PDB entry 8RTH | electron microscopy, 2.37 A resolution | chains D and J of the 12 polymer chains in the assembly

[Chain D (and J)]
Protein: methylcrotonoyl-CoA carboxylase
Organism: Trypanosoma brucei
Notes: EC 6.4.1.4; chain J of this document is another copy of the same molecule, construct and numbering; everything in this record applies to it too
UniProt: Q385A6 (Q385A6_TRYB2); numbering as in UniProt (aligned over 1-612)
Amino-acid sequence (612 residues; numbered 1 to 612; the number before each row is that of its first residue):
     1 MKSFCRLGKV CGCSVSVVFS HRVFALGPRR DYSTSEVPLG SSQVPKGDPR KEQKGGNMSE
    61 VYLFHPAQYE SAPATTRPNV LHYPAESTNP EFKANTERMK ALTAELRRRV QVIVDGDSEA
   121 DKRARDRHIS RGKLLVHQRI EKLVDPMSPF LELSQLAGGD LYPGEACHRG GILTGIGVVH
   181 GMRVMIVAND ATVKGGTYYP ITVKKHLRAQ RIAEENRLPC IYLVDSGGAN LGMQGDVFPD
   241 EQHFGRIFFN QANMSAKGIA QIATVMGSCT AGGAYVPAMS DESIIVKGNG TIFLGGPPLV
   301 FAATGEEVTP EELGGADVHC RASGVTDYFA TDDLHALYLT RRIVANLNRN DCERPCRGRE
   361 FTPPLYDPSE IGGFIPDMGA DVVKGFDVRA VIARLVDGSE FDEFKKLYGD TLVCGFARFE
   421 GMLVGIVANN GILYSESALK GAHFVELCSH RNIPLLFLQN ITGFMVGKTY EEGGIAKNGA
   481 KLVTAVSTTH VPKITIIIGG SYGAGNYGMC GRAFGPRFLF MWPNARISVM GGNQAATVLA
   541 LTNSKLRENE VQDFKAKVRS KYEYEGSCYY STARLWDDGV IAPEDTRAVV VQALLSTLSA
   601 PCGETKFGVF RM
Disordered / not traced: 1-59, 602-612
Residues lining bound ligands:
  - BTI (5-(hexahydro-2-oxo-1H-thieno[3,4-d]imidazol-6-yl)pentanal), molecule 1: L299, A302, A303
  - BTI, molecule 2: I432, T462, G463, F464, V466, N533, Q534, T537
From the paper describing this entry:
  - binding site for BTI: L299, A303, I432, T462, F464, V466, Q534

[Interface between chain D and chain J]
Pairs across the interface (132; chain D residue first):
  K204(D) - D240(J)  salt bridge
  R208(D) - E241(J)  salt bridge
  R211(D) - E241(J)  salt bridge
  L231(D) - L539(J)  hydrophobic
  L231(D) - K561(J)
  Q234(D) - V529(J)  hydrogen bond (side chain-backbone)
  Q234(D) - Y562(J)
  Q234(D) - E565(J)  hydrogen bond
  G235(D) - W576(J)
  F238(D) - G503(J)
  F238(D) - N506(J)
  F238(D) - Y507(J)
  F238(D) - S528(J)
  F238(D) - V529(J)
  P239(D) - I527(J)  hydrophobic
  P239(D) - W576(J)  hydrogen bond (backbone-side chain)
  D240(D) - K204(J)  salt bridge
  D240(D) - R512(J)
  D240(D) - A513(J)
  D240(D) - W576(J)
  E241(D) - R208(J)  salt bridge
  E241(D) - R211(J)  salt bridge
  E241(D) - R512(J)  salt bridge
  E241(D) - A513(J)
  F244(D) - Y507(J)
  G245(D) - Y507(J)  hydrogen bond (backbone-side chain)
  G245(D) - A513(J)
  G245(D) - F514(J)
  R246(D) - A513(J)  hydrogen bond (side chain-backbone)
  R246(D) - G515(J)
  F248(D) - Y507(J)  hydrophobic
  F249(D) - S487(J)
  F249(D) - A513(J)
  F249(D) - F514(J)  hydrophobic
  A252(D) - S487(J)
  N253(D) - S487(J)
  A256(D) - T488(J)
  Y275(D) - F464(J)
  Y275(D) - G479(J)
  Y275(D) - A480(J)
  Y275(D) - V483(J)  hydrophobic
  Y275(D) - A504(J)  hydrophobic
  A278(D) - A476(J)
  A278(D) - A480(J)  hydrophobic
  M279(D) - A480(J)  hydrophobic
  M279(D) - V483(J)  hydrophobic
  M279(D) - T484(J)
  F293(D) - E471(J)
  L294(D) - F464(J)  hydrophobic
  L294(D) - E471(J)  hydrogen bond (backbone-side chain)
  L294(D) - A476(J)  hydrophobic
  G295(D) - E471(J)  hydrogen bond (backbone-side chain)
  L299(D) - V466(J)  hydrophobic
  L299(D) - Q534(J)
  V300(D) - V466(J)  hydrophobic
  V300(D) - G467(J)
  F301(D) - L541(J)  hydrophobic
  A302(D) - T537(J)
  A303(D) - V466(J)  hydrophobic
  E312(D) - K468(J)
  L313(D) - G467(J)
  L313(D) - K468(J)
  L313(D) - E471(J)
  H319(D) - E471(J)
  S323(D) - E471(J)
  S323(D) - E472(J)
  S323(D) - G474(J)
  S323(D) - K477(J)  hydrogen bond (backbone-side chain)
  V325(D) - K477(J)
  F464(D) - Y275(J)
  F464(D) - L294(J)  hydrophobic
  V466(D) - L299(J)  hydrophobic
  V466(D) - V300(J)  hydrophobic
  V466(D) - A303(J)  hydrophobic
  G467(D) - V300(J)
  G467(D) - L313(J)
  K468(D) - E312(J)
  K468(D) - L313(J)
  E471(D) - F293(J)
  E471(D) - L294(J)  hydrogen bond (side chain-backbone)
  E471(D) - G295(J)  hydrogen bond (side chain-backbone)
  E471(D) - L313(J)
  E471(D) - H319(J)
  E471(D) - S323(J)
  E472(D) - S323(J)
  G474(D) - S323(J)
  A476(D) - A278(J)
  A476(D) - L294(J)  hydrophobic
  K477(D) - S323(J)  hydrogen bond (side chain-backbone)
  K477(D) - V325(J)
  G479(D) - Y275(J)
  A480(D) - Y275(J)
  A480(D) - A278(J)  hydrophobic
  A480(D) - M279(J)  hydrophobic
  V483(D) - Y275(J)  hydrophobic
  V483(D) - M279(J)  hydrophobic
  T484(D) - M279(J)
  S487(D) - F249(J)
  S487(D) - A252(J)
  S487(D) - N253(J)
  T488(D) - A256(J)
  G503(D) - F238(J)
  A504(D) - Y275(J)  hydrophobic
  N506(D) - F238(J)
  Y507(D) - F238(J)
  Y507(D) - F244(J)
  Y507(D) - G245(J)  hydrogen bond (side chain-backbone)
  Y507(D) - F248(J)  hydrophobic
  R512(D) - D240(J)
  R512(D) - E241(J)  salt bridge
  A513(D) - D240(J)
  A513(D) - E241(J)
  A513(D) - G245(J)
  A513(D) - R246(J)  hydrogen bond (backbone-side chain)
  A513(D) - F249(J)
  F514(D) - G245(J)
  F514(D) - F249(J)  hydrophobic
  G515(D) - R246(J)
  I527(D) - P239(J)  hydrophobic
  S528(D) - F238(J)
  V529(D) - Q234(J)  hydrogen bond (backbone-side chain)
  V529(D) - F238(J)
  Q534(D) - L299(J)
  T537(D) - A302(J)
  L539(D) - L231(J)  hydrophobic
  L541(D) - F301(J)  hydrophobic
  K561(D) - L231(J)
  Y562(D) - Q234(J)
  E565(D) - Q234(J)  hydrogen bond
  W576(D) - G235(J)
  W576(D) - P239(J)  hydrogen bond (side chain-backbone)
  W576(D) - D240(J)
Other interface residues (no listed pair), chain D (81 interface residues in all): G232, G272, I292, P298, A322, G324, I475, S501, Y502, M530, V538, T542, L575
Other interface residues (no listed pair), chain J (81 interface residues in all): G232, G272, I292, P298, A322, G324, I475, S501, Y502, M530, V538, T542, L575

[Summary]
Chain D and chain J each contribute 81 residues to their interface; the contacts include 16 hydrogen bonds and
8 salt bridges. Among the polar pairs are K204(D)-D240(J), R208(D)-E241(J) and R211(D)-E241(J). Bound to chain
D: compound BTI. From the paper: a binding site for BTI at L299(D), A303(D) and I432(D) among others.
Both chains are methylcrotonoyl-CoA carboxylase (Trypanosoma brucei). Entry 8RTH (Trypanosoma brucei
3-methylcrotonyl-CoA carboxylase) was determined by electron microscopy.
